1T32 - chain A; structure by X-ray diffraction, 1.85 A resolution.

== Chain A ==
Protein: Cathepsin G
Source organism: Homo sapiens
Notes: EC 3.4.21.20
UniProt: P08311 (CATG_HUMAN); residues 16-239 here correspond to UniProt positions 21-244 (UniProt number = residue number + 5)
Amino-acid sequence (224 residues; row label = number of the first residue in the row; note: 9 numbers in that range are skipped by the numbering (no residue carries them; nothing is unmodelled there); a row labelled like 36A-36B holds insertion residues (36A, then the next letters in order)):
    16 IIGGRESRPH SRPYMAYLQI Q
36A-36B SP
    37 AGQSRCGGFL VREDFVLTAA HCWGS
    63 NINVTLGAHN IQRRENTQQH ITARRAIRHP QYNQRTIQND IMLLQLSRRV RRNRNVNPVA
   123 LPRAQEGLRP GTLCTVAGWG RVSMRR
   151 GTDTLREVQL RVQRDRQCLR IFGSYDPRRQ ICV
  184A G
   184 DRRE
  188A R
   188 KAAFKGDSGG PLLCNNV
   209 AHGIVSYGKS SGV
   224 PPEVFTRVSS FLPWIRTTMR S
Cystine bridges: Cys42-Cys58, Cys136-Cys201, Cys168-Cys182
Residues lining bound ligands: OHH (2-[3-({methyl[1-(2-naphthoyl)piperidin-4-yl]amino}carbonyl)-2-naphthyl]-1-(1-naphthyl)-2-oxoethylphosphonic acid): Arg41, Cys42, His57, Ile99, Ile171, Phe172, Ala190, Phe191, Lys192, Gly193, Asp194, Ser195, Val213, Ser214, Tyr215, Gly216, Lys217, Ser218, Glu226
Curated features (UniProtKB/Swiss-Prot):
  - region: Ile16 to Arg20 (Important for antimicrobial activity)

== Overview ==
Bound to chain A: compound OHH.
Chain A is Cathepsin G (Homo sapiens); the structure, A Dual Inhibitor of the Leukocyte Proteases Cathepsin G
and Chymase with Therapeutic Efficacy in Animals ..., was determined by X-ray diffraction together with 1T31
from the same study.
